4Y7X - chains D and E of the 30 polymer chains in the assembly; structure by X-ray diffraction, 2.60 A resolution.

Chain D:
Molecule: Proteasome subunit alpha type-5
From: Saccharomyces cerevisiae (strain ATCC 204508 / S288c)
Notes: EC 3.4.25.1
Reference sequence: P32379 (PSA5_YEAST); residues -7 to 252 here correspond to UniProt positions 1-260 (UniProt number = residue number + 8)
Amino-acid sequence (260 residues; row label = number of the first residue in the row; numbers below 1 keep their minus sign (Met-7 is residue -7)):
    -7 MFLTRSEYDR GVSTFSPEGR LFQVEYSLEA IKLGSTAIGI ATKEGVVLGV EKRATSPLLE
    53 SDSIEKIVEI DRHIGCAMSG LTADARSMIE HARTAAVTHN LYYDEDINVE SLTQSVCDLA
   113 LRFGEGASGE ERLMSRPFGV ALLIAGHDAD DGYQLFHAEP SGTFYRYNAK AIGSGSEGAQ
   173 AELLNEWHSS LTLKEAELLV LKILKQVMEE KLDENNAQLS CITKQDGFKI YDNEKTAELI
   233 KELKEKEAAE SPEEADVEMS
Disordered / not traced: -7 to 0, 118-124, 243-252

Chain E:
Molecule: Proteasome subunit alpha type-6
From: Saccharomyces cerevisiae (strain ATCC 204508 / S288c)
Notes: EC 3.4.25.1
Reference sequence: P40302 (PSA6_YEAST); residues 0-233 here correspond to UniProt positions 1-234 (UniProt number = residue number + 1)
Amino-acid sequence (234 residues; row label = number of the first residue in the row; numbering starts at 0):
     0 MFRNNYDGDT VTFSPTGRLF QVEYALEAIK QGSVTVGLRS NTHAVLVALK RNADELSSYQ
    60 KKIIKCDEHM GLSLAGLAPD ARVLSNYLRQ QCNYSSLVFN RKLAVERAGH LLCDKAQKNT
   120 QSYGGRPYGV GLLIIGYDKS GAHLLEFQPS GNVTELYGTA IGARSQGAKT YLERTLDTFI
   180 KIDGNPDELI KAGVEAISQS LRDESLTVDN LSIAIVGKDT PFTIYDGEAV AKYI
Disordered / not traced: 0-2
UniProt features mapped onto this chain:
  - modified residue: Ser13 (Phosphoserine)
  - cross-link: Lys190 (Glycyl lysine isopeptide (Lys-Gly) (interchain with G-Cter in ubiquitin))

Interface between chain D and chain E:
Pairs across the interface - 42 pairs, chain D then chain E:
  Ser5(D) - Arg125(E)
  Thr6(D) - Gly7(E)
  Thr6(D) - Gln20(E)
  Phe7(D) - Gln20(E)  hydrogen bond (backbone-side chain)
  Phe7(D) - Tyr23(E)
  Phe7(D) - Ala24(E)  hydrophobic
  Phe7(D) - Leu76(E)  hydrophobic
  Phe7(D) - Pro126(E)
  Phe7(D) - Gly128(E)
  Ser8(D) - Tyr23(E)
  Pro9(D) - Tyr23(E)  hydrophobic
  Pro9(D) - Glu26(E)
  Glu10(D) - Glu26(E)
  Glu10(D) - Gln30(E)
  Gly11(D) - Tyr23(E)
  Gly11(D) - Ala27(E)
  Leu13(D) - Arg125(E)
  Gln106(D) - Arg81(E)  hydrogen bond
  Asp110(D) - Arg81(E)  salt bridge
  Leu113(D) - Pro78(E)  hydrophobic
  Leu113(D) - Arg125(E)
  Ser153(D) - Pro78(E)
  Gly154(D) - Pro78(E)
  Thr155(D) - Gln59(E)
  Phe156(D) - Gln59(E)
  Tyr157(D) - Arg50(E)
  Tyr157(D) - Asn51(E)
  Tyr157(D) - Ala52(E)
  Tyr157(D) - Ser56(E)
  Tyr157(D) - Ser57(E)
  Tyr157(D) - Gln59(E)
  Arg158(D) - Ser56(E)
  Arg158(D) - Ser57(E)  hydrogen bond (backbone-backbone)
  Tyr159(D) - Ala52(E)
  Tyr159(D) - Asp53(E)
  Tyr159(D) - Leu55(E)
  Tyr159(D) - Ser56(E)
  Asn160(D) - Leu55(E)  hydrogen bond (backbone-backbone)
  Ala161(D) - Leu55(E)
  Gln172(D) - Asp53(E)  hydrogen bond
  Gln172(D) - Leu55(E)
  Leu175(D) - Leu55(E)
Also at the interface, not in a pair above, chain D (26 interface residues in all): Arg2, Gly3, Glu117, Leu176
Also at the interface, not in a pair above, chain E (26 interface residues in all): Asp6, Glu54, Asp79, Tyr122, Gly123

In short:
Chain D and chain E each contribute 26 residues to their interface; the contacts include 5 hydrogen bonds and
1 salt bridge. Among the polar pairs are Asp110(D)-Arg81(E), Phe7(D)-Gln20(E) and Gln106(D)-Arg81(E).
Here chain D is Proteasome subunit alpha type-5 and chain E is Proteasome subunit alpha type-6, both from
Saccharomyces cerevisiae (strain ATCC 204508 / S288c). Entry 4Y7X (Yeast 20S proteasome in complex with
Ac-PAA-ep) was determined by X-ray diffraction together with 4Y69, 4Y6A, 4Y6V, 4Y6Z, 4Y70, 4Y74 and 34 further
entries from the same study.
